Entry 9I0W (X-ray diffraction, 2.10 A resolution); this record covers chains A and B.

Chain A (and B):
Name: Programmed cell death 1 ligand 1
Source organism: Homo sapiens
Notes: chain B of this document is another copy of the same molecule, construct and numbering; everything in this record applies to it too
UniProtKB: Q9NZQ7 (PD1L1_HUMAN); residue numbers follow UniProt; this construct covers 18-134
Amino-acid sequence (131 residues; each row starts with the number of its first residue):
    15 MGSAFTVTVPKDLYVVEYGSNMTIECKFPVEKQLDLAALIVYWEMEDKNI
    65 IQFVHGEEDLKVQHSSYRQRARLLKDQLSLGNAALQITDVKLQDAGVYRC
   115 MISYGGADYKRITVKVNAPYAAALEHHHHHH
Not modelled in the structure: 15-17, 133-145 (chain B: 15-17, 134-145)
Cystine bridges: Cys-40/Cys-114
Construct notes: initiating methionine (15); expression tag (16-17, 135-145)
Small-molecule neighbours: A1IZP ((3R)-1-[[7-(iminomethyl)-2-[2-methyl-3-[2-methyl-3-[[3-[[(3R)-3-oxidanylpyrrolidin-1-yl]methyl]-1,7-naphthyridin-8-yl]amino]phenyl]phenyl]-1,3-benzoxazol-5-yl]methyl]pyrrolidine-3-carboxylic acid): Phe-19, Thr-20, Ile-54, Tyr-56, Asn-63, Gln-66, Val-68, Met-115, Ile-116, Ser-117, Ala-121, Asp-122, Tyr-123, Lys-124
Swiss-Prot annotation at these positions:
  - glycosylation: Asn-35 (N-linked (GlcNAc...) asparagine)
What the authors report for this chain:
  - binding site for A1IZP: Thr-20, Ile-54, Tyr-56, Asn-63, Met-115, Ala-121, Asp-122, Lys-124

Chain A / chain B interface:
Pairs across the interface (16):
  Ile-54(A) / Gly-119(B)
  Ile-54(A) / Gly-120(B)
  Ile-54(A) / Ala-121(B)  hydrophobic
  Glu-58(A) / Tyr-123(B)  hydrogen bond
  Asp-61(A) / Arg-125(B)  salt bridge
  His-69(A) / Gly-119(B)  hydrogen bond (side chain-backbone)
  Arg-113(A) / Arg-113(B)
  Arg-113(A) / Arg-125(B)
  Met-115(A) / Tyr-123(B)  hydrophobic
  Ser-117(A) / Ser-117(B)  hydrogen bond
  Gly-119(A) / Ile-54(B)
  Gly-119(A) / His-69(B)  hydrogen bond (backbone-side chain)
  Tyr-123(A) / Glu-58(B)  hydrogen bond
  Tyr-123(A) / Asp-61(B)
  Tyr-123(A) / Met-115(B)  hydrophobic
  Arg-125(A) / Asp-61(B)  salt bridge
Also at the interface, not in a pair above, chain A (13 interface residues in all): Val-68, Gly-120, Ala-121
Also at the interface, not in a pair above, chain B (14 interface residues in all): Tyr-56, Val-68

In short:
13 residues of chain A and 14 residues of chain B are in contact; the contacts include 5 hydrogen bonds and 2
salt bridges. Among the polar pairs are Asp-61(A)/Arg-125(B), Glu-58(A)/Tyr-123(B) and His-69(A)/Gly-119(B).
Bound to chain A: compound A1IZP. The paper reports a binding site for A1IZP at Thr-20(A), Ile-54(A) and
Tyr-56(A) among others.
Both chains are Programmed cell death 1 ligand 1 (Homo sapiens). Entry 9I0W (Structure of human PD-L1 in
complex with clinically evaluated inhibitor) was determined by X-ray diffraction together with 9HRT and 9I0U
from the same study.
